6V7B - chains 2 and J of the 48 polymer chains in the assembly; structure by electron microscopy, 3.40 A resolution.

[Chain 2]
Molecule: A-DNA
From: Pyrobaculum filamentous virus 1
Sequence (323 nucleotides; numbered 210 to 532; the number before each row is that of its first residue):
   210 TATATATATATATATATATATATATATATATATATATATATATATATATA
   260 TATATATATATATATATATATATATATATATATATATATATATATATATA
   310 TATATATATATATATATATATATATATATATATATATATATATATATATA
   360 TATATATATATATATATATATATATATATATATATATATATATATATATA
   410 TATATATATATATATATATATATATATATATATATATATATATATATATA
   460 TATATATATATATATATATATATATATATATATATATATATATATATATA
   510 TATATATATATATATATATATAT

[Chain J]
Name: Structural protein VP1
From: Pyrobaculum filamentous virus 1
UniProt: A0A140F3K6 (A0A140F3K6_9VIRU); residue numbers follow UniProt; this construct covers 1-129
Chain sequence (129 residues; each row starts with the number of its first residue):
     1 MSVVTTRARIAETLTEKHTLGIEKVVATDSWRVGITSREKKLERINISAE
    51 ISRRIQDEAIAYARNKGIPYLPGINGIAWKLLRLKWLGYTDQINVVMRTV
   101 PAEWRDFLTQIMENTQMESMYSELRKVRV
Unresolved in the structure: 1-9, 129
Construct notes: conflict Glu-43 (Gly in A0A140F3K6), Arg-54 (Lys in A0A140F3K6), Thr-115 (Ile in A0A140F3K6)

[Interface between chain 2 and chain J]
Pairs across the interface (36; chain 2 residue first):
  DA421(2) with Gly-73(J), sugar contact; Gly-76(J), base contact; Ile-77(J), phosphate contact
  DT422(2) with Gly-76(J), sugar contact; Ile-77(J), phosphate contact; Trp-79(J), base contact; Lys-80(J), phosphate contact
  DA423(2) with Ser-48(J), hydrogen bond to the base; Trp-79(J), sugar contact; Lys-80(J), phosphate contact; Arg-83(J), salt bridge to the phosphate
  DT424(2) with Arg-44(J), phosphate contact; Ser-48(J), sugar contact; Lys-126(J), sugar contact
  DA425(2) with Lys-41(J), phosphate contact; Arg-44(J), salt bridge to the phosphate; Ile-45(J), sugar contact
  DT426(2) with Trp-31(J), hydrogen bond to the base; Gly-34(J), phosphate contact; Ile-35(J), sugar contact; Arg-38(J), salt bridge to the phosphate; Lys-41(J), phosphate contact
  DA427(2) with Val-25(J), phosphate contact; Ser-30(J), sugar contact; Trp-31(J), sugar contact; Gly-34(J), phosphate contact; Arg-38(J), salt bridge to the phosphate
  DT428(2) with His-18(J), hydrogen bond to the base; Gly-21(J), sugar contact; Lys-24(J), salt bridge to the phosphate; Val-25(J), sugar contact
  DA429(2) with Leu-14(J), phosphate contact; Lys-17(J), sugar contact; His-18(J), sugar contact
  DT430(2) with Leu-14(J), phosphate contact; Lys-17(J), salt bridge to the phosphate
Other interface residues (no listed pair), chain J (25 interface residues in all): Ile-22, Leu-42, Glu-123

[Overview]
The interface between chain 2 and chain J involves 10 residues on one side and 25 on the other, with 3
hydrogen bonds and 6 salt bridges. Polar pairs include DA423(2)/Ser-48(J), DT426(2)/Trp-31(J) and
DT428(2)/His-18(J).
Chain 2 is A-DNA and chain J is Structural protein VP1, both from Pyrobaculum filamentous virus 1; the
structure, Cryo-EM reconstruction of Pyrobaculum filamentous virus 2 (PFV2), was determined by electron
microscopy.
